7UT9 - chains A and F of the 6 polymer chains in the assembly; structure by electron microscopy, 2.44 A resolution.

# Chain A
Protein: Nitrogenase molybdenum-iron protein alpha chain
Source organism: Azotobacter vinelandii DJ
Notes: EC 1.18.6.1
UniProtKB: P07328 (NIFD_AZOVI); numbering as in UniProt (aligned over 1-492)
Chain sequence (492 residues; row label = number of the first residue in the row):
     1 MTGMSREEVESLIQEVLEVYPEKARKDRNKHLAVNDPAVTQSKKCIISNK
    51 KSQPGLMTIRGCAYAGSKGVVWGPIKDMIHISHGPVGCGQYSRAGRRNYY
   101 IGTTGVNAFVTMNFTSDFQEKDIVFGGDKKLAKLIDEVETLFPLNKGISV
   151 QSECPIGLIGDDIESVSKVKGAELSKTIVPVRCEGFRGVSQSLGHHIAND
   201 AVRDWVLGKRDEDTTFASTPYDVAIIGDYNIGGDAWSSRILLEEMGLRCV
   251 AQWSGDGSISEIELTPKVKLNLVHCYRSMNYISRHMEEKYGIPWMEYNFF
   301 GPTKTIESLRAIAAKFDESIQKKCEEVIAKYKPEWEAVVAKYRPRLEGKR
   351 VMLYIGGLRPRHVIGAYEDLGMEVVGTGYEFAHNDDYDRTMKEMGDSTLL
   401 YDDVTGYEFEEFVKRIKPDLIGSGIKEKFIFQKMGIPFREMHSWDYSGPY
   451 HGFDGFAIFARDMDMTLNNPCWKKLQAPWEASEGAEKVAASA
Disordered / not traced: 1-3, 481-492
Curated features (UniProtKB/Swiss-Prot):
  - binding site ([8Fe-7S] cluster): C62, C88, C154
  - binding site ([7Fe-Mo-9S-C-homocitryl] cluster): C275, H442
  - mutagenesis: H195 (H195Q: No nitrogenase activity)
Metal / ion sites: fe(8)-S(7) cluster Fe: C62, C88, C154 (shared with 3 residues of chain B); Fe ion near C275 (its only coordinating residue here)
Small-molecule neighbours:
  - fe(8)-S(7) cluster (CLF): C62, Y64, P85, V86, G87, C88, Y91, E153, C154, G185
  - 3-hydroxy-3-carboxy-adipic acid (HCA): A65, G95, R96, Q191, G424, I425, K426, H442
  - ICS (iron-sulfur-molybdenum cluster with interstitial carbon): V70, R96, H195, Y229, I231, C275, S278, I355, G356, G357, L358, R359, P360, F381, M441, H442

# Chain F
Protein: Nitrogenase iron protein gamma chain
Source organism: Azotobacter vinelandii DJ
Notes: EC 1.18.6.1
UniProtKB: C1DGZ6 (C1DGZ6_AZOVD); residues 0-289 here correspond to UniProt positions 1-290 (UniProt number = residue number + 1)
Chain sequence (290 residues; numbered 0 to 289; the number before each row is that of its first residue; numbering starts at 0):
     0 MAMRQCAIYGKGGIGKSTTTQNLVAALAEMGKKVMIVGCDPKADSTRLIL
    50 HSKAQNTIMEMAAEAGTVEDLELEDVLKAGYGGVKCVESGGPEPGVGCAG
   100 RGVITAINFLEEEGAYEDDLDFVFYDVLGDVVCGGFAMPIRENKAQEIYI
   150 VCSGEMMAMYAANNISKGIVKYANSGSVRLGGLICNSRNTDREDELIIAL
   200 ANKLGTQMIHFVPRDNVVQRAEIRRMTVIEYDPKAKQADEYRALARKVVD
   250 NKLLVIPNPITMDELEELLMEFGIMEVEDESIVGKTAEEV
Disordered / not traced: 0, 272-289
Metal / ion sites: Mg2+: S16 (together with ATP); 4Fe-4S cluster Fe: C97, C132 (shared with 2 residues of chain E)
Small-molecule neighbours:
  - ADP (adenosine-5'-diphosphate): E154, M155, M156
  - ATP (adenosine-5'-triphosphate): K10, G11, G12, I13, G14, K15, S16, T17, D39, K41, V126, L127, G128, N185, V211, P212, R213, D214, V217, Q218, E221, Y240
  - 4Fe-4S cluster (SF4): C97, A98, G99, V131, C132, F135

# Chain A / chain F interface
Residue-residue contacts - 21 pairs, chain A then chain F:
  E120(A) - V67(F)
  E120(A) - R100(F)  salt bridge
  E120(A) - T104(F)  hydrogen bond
  K121(A) - A62(F)
  I123(A) - G96(F)
  I123(A) - C97(F)  hydrogen bond (backbone-backbone)
  I123(A) - R100(F)
  V124(A) - M58(F)  hydrophobic
  V124(A) - P91(F)
  V124(A) - G96(F)
  V124(A) - C97(F)  hydrogen bond (backbone-backbone)
  V124(A) - G101(F)
  F125(A) - M58(F)  hydrophobic
  F125(A) - A62(F)  hydrophobic
  F125(A) - G90(F)
  F125(A) - P91(F)  hydrophobic
  F125(A) - V95(F)
  F125(A) - G96(F)
  G126(A) - G96(F)
  I159(A) - G96(F)
  I159(A) - C97(F)  hydrophobic
Interface residues without a listed pair, chain F (12 interface residues in all): G65

# In short
7 residues of chain A face 12 of chain F across their interface, with 3 hydrogen bonds and 1 salt bridge.
Polar pairs include E120(A)-R100(F), E120(A)-T104(F) and I123(A)-C97(F). Chain A binds
3-hydroxy-3-carboxy-adipic acid, compound ICS and fe(8)-S(7) cluster.
Here chain A is Nitrogenase molybdenum-iron protein alpha chain and chain F is Nitrogenase iron protein gamma
chain, both from Azotobacter vinelandii DJ. Entry 7UT9 (CryoEM structure of Azotobacter vinelandii nitrogenase
complex (1:1 FeP:MoFeP, ADP/ATP-bound) during catalytic N2 reduction) was determined by electron microscopy
(same publication as 7UT6, 7UT7, 7UT8, 7UTA and 8DPN).
